Entry 5XX8 (X-ray diffraction, 1.30 A resolution); this record covers chain A.

[Chain A]
Protein: Pancreatic trypsin inhibitor
Organism: Bos taurus
Reference sequence: P00974 (BPT1_BOVIN); residues 1-58 here correspond to UniProt positions 36-93 (UniProt number = residue number + 35)
Amino-acid sequence (58 residues; row label = number of the first residue in the row):
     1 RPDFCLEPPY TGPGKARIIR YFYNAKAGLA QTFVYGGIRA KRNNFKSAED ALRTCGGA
Construct notes: engineered mutation Gly14 (Cys49 in P00974), Ala30 (Cys65 in P00974), Ile38 (Cys73 in P00974), Ala51 (Cys86 in P00974), Leu52 (Met87 in P00974)
Disulfide bonds: Cys5-Cys55
Curated features (UniProtKB/Swiss-Prot):
  - site: Lys15, Ala16 (Reactive bond for trypsin)

[Summary]
Chain A is Pancreatic trypsin inhibitor (Bos taurus); the structure, Hetero-micro-seeding: Crystal structure
of BPTI-[555]C14GA38I variant using micro-seeds from -C14GA38L variant, was determined by X-ray diffraction
together with 5XX6 and 5XX7 from the same study.
